7THZ - chain A; structure by electron microscopy, 5.00 A resolution (low resolution: residue-level contacts below are approximate; hydrogen-bond / salt-bridge calls are withheld).

== Chain A ==
Name: Leucine-rich repeat serine/threonine-protein kinase 2
Organism: Homo sapiens
Notes: EC 2.7.11.1, 3.6.5.-; fragment: ROC domain
UniProtKB: Q5S007 (LRRK2_HUMAN); residue numbers follow UniProt; this construct covers 1332-1525
Chain sequence (194 residues; each row starts with the number of its first residue):
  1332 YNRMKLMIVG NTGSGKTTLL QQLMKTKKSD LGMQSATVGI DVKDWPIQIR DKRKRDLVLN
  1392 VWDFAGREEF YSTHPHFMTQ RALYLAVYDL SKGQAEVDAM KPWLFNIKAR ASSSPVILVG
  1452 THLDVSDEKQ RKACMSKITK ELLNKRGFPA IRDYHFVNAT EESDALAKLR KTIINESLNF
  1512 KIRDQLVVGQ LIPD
Small-molecule neighbours: GDP (guanosine-5'-diphosphate): Asn-1342, Thr-1343, Gly-1344, Ser-1345, Gly-1346, Lys-1347, Thr-1348, Thr-1349, Gln-1365, Ser-1366, Ala-1367, Thr-1368, Phe-1395, Ala-1396, His-1453, Ala-1490
Curated features (UniProtKB/Swiss-Prot):
  - binding site (GTP): Gly-1341 to Thr-1348
  - modified residue: Ser-1444 (Phosphoserine)
Reported in the primary citation:
  - mutagenesis - K1358A/K1359A, R1384A/K1385A: decreased binding to microtubules
  - disease-associated variants - R1501W: decreased localization to microtubule-bound filaments
  - disease-associated variants - R1501W: unchanged catalytic activity
  - mutagenesis - K1358A/K1359A, R1384A/K1385A: abolished localization to MLi-2
  - disease-associated variants - R1501W: decreased localization to MLi-2

== Summary ==
Chain A binds GDP. UniProt lists 8 GTP-binding residues. The paper reports that K1358A/K1359A and
R1384A/K1385A reduce binding to microtubules; K1358A/K1359A and R1384A/K1385A abolish localization to MLi-2.
Chain A is Leucine-rich repeat serine/threonine-protein kinase 2 (Homo sapiens); the structure, Structure of
Leucine Rich Repeat Kinase 2's ROC domain interacting with the microtubule facing the plus ..., was determined
by electron microscopy (same publication as 7THY).
